PDB entry 8CPZ | electron microscopy, 2.90 A resolution | chains B and C of the 5 polymer chains in the assembly

[Chain B (and C)]
Protein: TcdA1
Organism: Photorhabdus luminescens
Notes: chain C of this document is another copy of the same molecule, construct and numbering; everything in this record applies to it too
UniProt: Q9RN43 (Q9RN43_PHOLU); residue numbers follow UniProt; this construct covers 1-2516
Chain sequence (2535 residues; each row starts with the number of its first residue; numbers below 1 keep their minus sign (Met-18 is residue -18)):
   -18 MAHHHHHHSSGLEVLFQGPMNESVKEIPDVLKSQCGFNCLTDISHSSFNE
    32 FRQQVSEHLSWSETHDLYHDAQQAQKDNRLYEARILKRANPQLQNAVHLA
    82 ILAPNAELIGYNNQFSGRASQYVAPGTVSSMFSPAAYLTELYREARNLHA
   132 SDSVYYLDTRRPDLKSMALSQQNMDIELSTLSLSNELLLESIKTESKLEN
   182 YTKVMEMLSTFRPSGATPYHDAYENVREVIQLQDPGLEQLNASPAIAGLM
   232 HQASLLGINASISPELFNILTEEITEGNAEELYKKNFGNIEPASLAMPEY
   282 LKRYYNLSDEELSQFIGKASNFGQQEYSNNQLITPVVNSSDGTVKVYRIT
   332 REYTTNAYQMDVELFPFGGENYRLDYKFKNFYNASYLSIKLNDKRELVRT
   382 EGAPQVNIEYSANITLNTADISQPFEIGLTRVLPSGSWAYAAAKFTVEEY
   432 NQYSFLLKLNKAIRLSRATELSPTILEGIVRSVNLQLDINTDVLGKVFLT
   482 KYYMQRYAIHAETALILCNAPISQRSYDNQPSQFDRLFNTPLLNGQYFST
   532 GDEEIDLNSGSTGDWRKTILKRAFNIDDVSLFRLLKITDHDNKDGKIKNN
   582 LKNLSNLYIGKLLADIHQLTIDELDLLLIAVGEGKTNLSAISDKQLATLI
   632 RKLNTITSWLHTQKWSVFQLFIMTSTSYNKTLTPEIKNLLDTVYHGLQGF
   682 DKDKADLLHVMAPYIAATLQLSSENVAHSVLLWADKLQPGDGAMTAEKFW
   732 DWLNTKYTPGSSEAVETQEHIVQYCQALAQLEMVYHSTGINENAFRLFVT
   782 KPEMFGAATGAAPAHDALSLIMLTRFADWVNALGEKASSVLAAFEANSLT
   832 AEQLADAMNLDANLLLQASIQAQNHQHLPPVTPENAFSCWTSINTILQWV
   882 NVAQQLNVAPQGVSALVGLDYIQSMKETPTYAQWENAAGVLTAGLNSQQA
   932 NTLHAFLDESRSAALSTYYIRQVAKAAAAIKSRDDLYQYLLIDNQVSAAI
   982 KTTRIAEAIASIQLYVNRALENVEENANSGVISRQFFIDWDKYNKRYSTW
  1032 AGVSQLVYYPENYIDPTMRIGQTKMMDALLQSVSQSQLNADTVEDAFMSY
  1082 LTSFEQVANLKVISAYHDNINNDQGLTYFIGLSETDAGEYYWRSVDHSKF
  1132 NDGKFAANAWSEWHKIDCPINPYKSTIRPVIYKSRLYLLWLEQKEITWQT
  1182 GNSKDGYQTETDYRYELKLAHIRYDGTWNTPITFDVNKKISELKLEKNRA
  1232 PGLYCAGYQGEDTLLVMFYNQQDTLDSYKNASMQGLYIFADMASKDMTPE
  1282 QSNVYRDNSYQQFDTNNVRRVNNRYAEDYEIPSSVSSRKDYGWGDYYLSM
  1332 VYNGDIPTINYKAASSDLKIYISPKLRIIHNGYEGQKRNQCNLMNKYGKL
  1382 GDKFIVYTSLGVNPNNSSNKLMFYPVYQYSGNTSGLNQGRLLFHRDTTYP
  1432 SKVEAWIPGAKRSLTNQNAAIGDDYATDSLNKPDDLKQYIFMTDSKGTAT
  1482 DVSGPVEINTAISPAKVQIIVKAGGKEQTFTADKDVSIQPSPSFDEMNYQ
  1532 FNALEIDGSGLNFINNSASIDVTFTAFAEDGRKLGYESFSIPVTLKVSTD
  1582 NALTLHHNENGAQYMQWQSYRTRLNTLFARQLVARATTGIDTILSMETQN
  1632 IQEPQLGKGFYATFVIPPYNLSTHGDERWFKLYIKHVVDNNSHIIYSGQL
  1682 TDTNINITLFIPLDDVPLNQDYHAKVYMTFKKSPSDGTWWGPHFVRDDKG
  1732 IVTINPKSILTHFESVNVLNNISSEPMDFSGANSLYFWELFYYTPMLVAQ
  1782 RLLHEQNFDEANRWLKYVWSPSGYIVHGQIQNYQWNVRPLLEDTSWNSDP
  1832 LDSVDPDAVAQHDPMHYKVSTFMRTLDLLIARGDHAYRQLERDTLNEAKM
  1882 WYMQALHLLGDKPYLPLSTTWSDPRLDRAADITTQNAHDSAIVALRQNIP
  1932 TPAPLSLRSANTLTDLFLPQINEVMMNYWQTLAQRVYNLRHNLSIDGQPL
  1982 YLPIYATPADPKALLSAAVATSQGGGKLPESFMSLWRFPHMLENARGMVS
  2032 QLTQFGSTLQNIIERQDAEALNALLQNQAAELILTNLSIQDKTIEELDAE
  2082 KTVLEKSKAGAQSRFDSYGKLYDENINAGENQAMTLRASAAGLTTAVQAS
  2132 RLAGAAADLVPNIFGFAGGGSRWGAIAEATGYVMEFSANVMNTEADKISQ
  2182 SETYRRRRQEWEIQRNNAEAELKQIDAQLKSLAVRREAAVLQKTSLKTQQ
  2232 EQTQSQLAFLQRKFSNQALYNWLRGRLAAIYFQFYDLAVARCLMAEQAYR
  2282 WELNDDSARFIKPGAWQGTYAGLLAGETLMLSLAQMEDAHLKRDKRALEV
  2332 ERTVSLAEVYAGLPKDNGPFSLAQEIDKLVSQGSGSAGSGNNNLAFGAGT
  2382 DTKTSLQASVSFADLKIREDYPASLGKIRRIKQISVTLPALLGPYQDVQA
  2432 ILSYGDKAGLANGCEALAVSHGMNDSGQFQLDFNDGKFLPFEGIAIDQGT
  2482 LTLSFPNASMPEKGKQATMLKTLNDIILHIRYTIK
Unresolved in the structure: -18 to 90, 1182-1187, 1309-1580, 1918-1943
Differences from the reference sequence: initiating methionine (-18); expression tag (-17 to 0); engineered mutation Trp1179 (Lys in Q9RN43)

[Interface between chain B and chain C]
Pairs across the interface - 330 pairs, chain B then chain C:
  Glu158(B) - Arg1873(C)
  Pro279(B) - Tyr1895(C)  hydrophobic
  Glu280(B) - Tyr1895(C)
  Arg284(B) - Asp1892(C)
  Asp290(B) - Lys1893(C)  salt bridge
  Asp290(B) - Tyr1895(C)
  Leu293(B) - Tyr1895(C)  hydrophobic
  Ser294(B) - Leu1898(C)
  Ile297(B) - Tyr1895(C)
  Ser320(B) - Gln102(C)
  Ser320(B) - Pro1897(C)
  Ser320(B) - Ser1899(C)
  Ser320(B) - Thr1900(C)
  Ser320(B) - Thr1901(C)
  Asn510(B) - Gln153(C)  hydrogen bond
  Asn510(B) - Asp156(C)
  Asn510(B) - Ile157(C)
  Pro522(B) - His935(C)
  Asn525(B) - Tyr182(C)
  Asn525(B) - Glu916(C)  hydrogen bond
  Gly526(B) - Tyr182(C)
  Ser540(B) - Gln848(C)
  Ser540(B) - Gln892(C)  hydrogen bond (backbone-side chain)
  Gly541(B) - Gln848(C)  hydrogen bond (backbone-side chain)
  Gly541(B) - Gln892(C)
  Thr543(B) - Gln892(C)
  Thr549(B) - Gly920(C)
  Arg553(B) - Ala924(C)
  Asp558(B) - Ala890(C)
  Asp559(B) - Ala890(C)
  Val560(B) - Asp842(C)
  Val560(B) - Asn844(C)
  Val560(B) - Leu845(C)
  Phe563(B) - Asn844(C)
  Arg564(B) - Asp842(C)  salt bridge
  Asp603(B) - Asp842(C)
  Phe649(B) - Asn840(C)
  Asn660(B) - Ser820(C)  hydrogen bond
  Thr662(B) - Ser820(C)
  Thr662(B) - Ala824(C)
  Thr662(B) - Ser829(C)
  Thr662(B) - Gln834(C)
  Leu663(B) - Ala823(C)
  Thr664(B) - Ser820(C)
  Thr673(B) - Trp2253(C)  hydrogen bond
  Tyr695(B) - Ala2260(C)
  Ala698(B) - Asn2252(C)
  Ala698(B) - Trp2253(C)  hydrophobic
  Ala698(B) - Gly2256(C)
  Gln701(B) - Asn2252(C)
  Leu702(B) - Asn2252(C)  hydrogen bond (backbone-side chain)
  Ser703(B) - Arg2255(C)  hydrogen bond (backbone-side chain)
  Ser704(B) - Arg2255(C)
  Glu705(B) - Arg2255(C)  salt bridge
  Asn772(B) - Val2000(C)
  Val811(B) - Ala1998(C)
  Asn812(B) - Leu1996(C)
  Asn812(B) - Ala1998(C)
  Ala813(B) - Leu1996(C)
  Gly815(B) - Leu1996(C)
  Gly815(B) - Ala1998(C)
  Gln929(B) - Ile1985(C)
  Asp965(B) - Arg1971(C)  salt bridge
  Tyr968(B) - Lys1880(C)
  Tyr968(B) - Met1884(C)  hydrophobic
  Tyr968(B) - Arg1971(C)
  Gln969(B) - Met1884(C)
  Asp974(B) - Lys1880(C)  salt bridge
  Asp974(B) - Arg1971(C)  salt bridge
  Gln976(B) - Arg1971(C)
  Val977(B) - Arg1971(C)
  Ser978(B) - Arg1971(C)  hydrogen bond (backbone-backbone)
  Ser978(B) - His1972(C)
  Ile981(B) - Leu1970(C)
  Ile981(B) - Arg1971(C)
  Ile981(B) - Asn1973(C)
  Lys982(B) - Arg1873(C)
  Thr984(B) - Arg1873(C)
  Ala987(B) - Arg1873(C)
  Ala991(B) - Asn1877(C)
  Asn998(B) - Met1881(C)
  Asn998(B) - Gln1885(C)  hydrogen bond
  Arg999(B) - His1888(C)
  Leu1001(B) - Ser1803(C)
  Glu1002(B) - Pro1802(C)
  Glu1002(B) - Gln1885(C)  hydrogen bond
  Glu1002(B) - His1888(C)  salt bridge
  Glu1002(B) - Leu1889(C)
  Val1004(B) - His1888(C)
  Ser1010(B) - Ile1811(C)
  Ser1014(B) - Gly1809(C)  hydrogen bond (side chain-backbone)
  Asp1022(B) - Lys1797(C)  salt bridge
  Lys1026(B) - Met1881(C)
  Lys1026(B) - Trp1882(C)
  Lys1026(B) - Gln1885(C)  hydrogen bond
  Arg1027(B) - Arg1863(C)
  Arg1027(B) - Glu1878(C)  salt bridge
  Arg1027(B) - Trp1882(C)
  Lys1164(B) - Arg1611(C)
  Lys1164(B) - Val1614(C)
  Ser1165(B) - Val1614(C)
  Ser1165(B) - Ala1615(C)  hydrogen bond (side chain-backbone)
  Ser1165(B) - Thr1618(C)
  Arg1166(B) - Glu1086(C)  salt bridge
  Arg1166(B) - Val1614(C)
  Trp1179(B) - Gln1180(C)
  Thr1181(B) - Tyr1188(C)
  Glu1191(B) - Tyr1188(C)
  Arg1204(B) - Thr1083(C)
  Tyr1205(B) - Met1079(C)
  Tyr1205(B) - Leu1082(C)
  Tyr1205(B) - Thr1083(C)
  Tyr1205(B) - Glu1086(C)
  Tyr1205(B) - Ala1610(C)
  Tyr1205(B) - Val1614(C)
  Tyr1205(B) - Ala1617(C)  hydrophobic
  Asp1206(B) - Thr1083(C)  hydrogen bond (backbone-side chain)
  Asn1210(B) - Glu1115(C)  hydrogen bond (side chain-backbone)
  Thr1211(B) - Thr1116(C)  hydrogen bond
  Thr1211(B) - Asp1117(C)  hydrogen bond
  Pro1212(B) - Asp1117(C)
  Ile1213(B) - Asp1117(C)
  Ala1271(B) - Arg1611(C)  hydrogen bond (backbone-side chain)
  Asp1272(B) - Glu1115(C)
  Phe2013(B) - Leu2322(C)
  Phe2013(B) - Lys2323(C)
  Leu2016(B) - Asp2325(C)
  Leu2016(B) - Lys2326(C)
  Leu2016(B) - Arg2327(C)  hydrogen bond (backbone-side chain)
  Trp2017(B) - Leu2322(C)
  Met2022(B) - Leu2322(C)  hydrophobic
  Asn2025(B) - Glu2318(C)  hydrogen bond
  Met2029(B) - Ala2315(C)  hydrophobic
  Gln2032(B) - Met2311(C)
  Phe2036(B) - Glu2308(C)
  Phe2036(B) - Met2311(C)  hydrophobic
  Thr2039(B) - Glu2308(C)
  Ile2043(B) - Gln2041(C)
  Arg2046(B) - Glu2045(C)
  Leu2065(B) - Ala1994(C)  hydrophobic
  Leu2068(B) - Pro1992(C)  hydrophobic
  Ser2069(B) - Asp1991(C)
  Asp2072(B) - Pro1989(C)
  Gln2113(B) - Leu1061(C)
  Gln2113(B) - Gln1062(C)
  Leu2117(B) - Gln1062(C)
  Thr2126(B) - Arg1204(C)  hydrogen bond
  Thr2126(B) - Asp1206(C)
  Thr2126(B) - Thr1208(C)
  Ala2130(B) - Arg1204(C)
  Ala2130(B) - Trp1209(C)
  Ala2130(B) - Thr1211(C)
  Val2141(B) - Lys1175(C)
  Asn2143(B) - Ile1177(C)
  Ile2144(B) - Ile2144(C)  hydrophobic
  Phe2145(B) - Ile1177(C)  hydrophobic
  Phe2145(B) - Trp1179(C)  hydrophobic
  Phe2145(B) - Asp1193(C)
  Gly2146(B) - Trp1179(C)
  Phe2147(B) - Gly2146(C)
  Phe2147(B) - Phe2147(C)  hydrogen bond (backbone-backbone)
  Ala2148(B) - Phe2145(C)
  Ala2148(B) - Ala2148(C)  hydrophobic
  Gly2149(B) - Asn2143(C)
  Gly2149(B) - Ile2144(C)
  Gly2149(B) - Phe2145(C)  hydrogen bond (backbone-backbone)
  Gly2150(B) - Asn2143(C)
  Gly2151(B) - Asn2143(C)  hydrogen bond (backbone-backbone)
  Gly2151(B) - Ile2144(C)
  Ser2152(B) - Asn2143(C)  hydrogen bond (backbone-side chain)
  Trp2154(B) - Ala2138(C)
  Trp2154(B) - Val2141(C)
  Trp2154(B) - Pro2142(C)  hydrogen bond (side chain-backbone)
  Trp2154(B) - Asn2143(C)
  Ala2158(B) - Ser2131(C)  hydrogen bond (backbone-side chain)
  Ala2158(B) - Gly2135(C)
  Glu2159(B) - Arg2153(C)  salt bridge
  Thr2161(B) - Ser2131(C)
  Gly2162(B) - Ser2131(C)  hydrogen bond (backbone-side chain)
  Gly2162(B) - Arg2132(C)  hydrogen bond (backbone-side chain)
  Tyr2163(B) - Arg2132(C)
  Met2165(B) - Leu2124(C)  hydrophobic
  Glu2166(B) - Val2128(C)
  Glu2166(B) - Arg2132(C)
  Glu2166(B) - Phe2167(C)
  Ser2168(B) - Leu2124(C)
  Ala2169(B) - Leu2124(C)
  Met2172(B) - Leu2117(C)
  Met2172(B) - Ser2120(C)  hydrogen bond
  Met2172(B) - Ala2121(C)  hydrophobic
  Met2172(B) - Leu2124(C)  hydrophobic
  Asn2173(B) - Arg2118(C)
  Asn2173(B) - Thr2174(C)  hydrogen bond
  Glu2175(B) - Leu2117(C)
  Ala2176(B) - Ala2114(C)
  Ala2176(B) - Leu2117(C)
  Ala2176(B) - Arg2118(C)
  Asp2177(B) - Arg2118(C)  salt bridge
  Ile2179(B) - Gly2110(C)
  Ser2180(B) - Gln2181(C)  hydrogen bond
  Ser2180(B) - Tyr2185(C)
  Glu2183(B) - Asn2108(C)  hydrogen bond
  Glu2183(B) - Gly2110(C)
  Glu2183(B) - Glu2111(C)
  Arg2186(B) - Asn2108(C)
  Arg2187(B) - Leu2102(C)
  Arg2187(B) - Glu2105(C)
  Arg2187(B) - Asn2106(C)  hydrogen bond (side chain-backbone)
  Arg2187(B) - Asn2108(C)
  Arg2187(B) - Glu2111(C)  salt bridge
  Arg2187(B) - Arg2188(C)
  Arg2187(B) - Trp2192(C)
  Gln2190(B) - Leu2102(C)
  Glu2191(B) - Tyr2099(C)
  Ile2194(B) - Ser2098(C)
  Ile2194(B) - Tyr2099(C)
  Asn2198(B) - Arg2095(C)  hydrogen bond
  Ala2201(B) - Gly2091(C)
  Lys2204(B) - Lys2087(C)
  Gln2205(B) - Lys2087(C)
  Gln2205(B) - Ser2088(C)
  Ala2208(B) - Thr2083(C)
  Ala2208(B) - Val2084(C)
  Gln2209(B) - Val2084(C)
  Ser2212(B) - Glu2077(C)
  Ser2212(B) - Ala2080(C)
  Val2215(B) - Lys2073(C)
  Val2215(B) - Glu2077(C)
  Arg2216(B) - Glu2077(C)  salt bridge
  Glu2218(B) - Lys2073(C)  salt bridge
  Ala2219(B) - Lys2073(C)
  Leu2222(B) - Thr2066(C)
  Leu2222(B) - Ser2069(C)
  Leu2222(B) - Ile2070(C)  hydrophobic
  Leu2222(B) - Lys2073(C)
  Gln2223(B) - Ile2070(C)
  Ser2226(B) - Thr2066(C)
  Thr2229(B) - Glu2062(C)
  Gln2230(B) - Leu2063(C)
  Gln2231(B) - Lys1993(C)  hydrogen bond (side chain-backbone)
  Gln2231(B) - Leu1995(C)
  Gln2233(B) - Gln2059(C)  hydrogen bond (side chain-backbone)
  Gln2233(B) - Glu2062(C)  hydrogen bond
  Gln2233(B) - Leu2063(C)
  Gln2235(B) - Leu1995(C)  hydrogen bond (side chain-backbone)
  Gln2235(B) - Ser1997(C)  hydrogen bond
  Ser2236(B) - Gln2059(C)  hydrogen bond
  Gln2237(B) - Leu2052(C)
  Gln2237(B) - Leu2056(C)
  Gln2237(B) - Gln2059(C)
  Phe2240(B) - Asp2048(C)
  Phe2240(B) - Ala2051(C)  hydrophobic
  Phe2240(B) - Leu2052(C)  hydrophobic
  Gln2242(B) - Ala1999(C)
  Lys2244(B) - Asp2048(C)
  Phe2245(B) - Ile2044(C)  hydrophobic
  Phe2245(B) - Asp2048(C)
  Phe2245(B) - Thr2300(C)
  Phe2245(B) - Tyr2301(C)
  Phe2245(B) - Ala2302(C)  hydrophobic
  Ser2246(B) - Ile2044(C)
  Ser2246(B) - Asp2048(C)
  Tyr2251(B) - Gln2041(C)
  Trp2253(B) - Gln2298(C)
  Trp2253(B) - Tyr2301(C)  hydrophobic
  Trp2253(B) - Leu2304(C)
  Trp2253(B) - Leu2305(C)  hydrophobic
  Leu2254(B) - Leu2304(C)  hydrophobic
  Leu2254(B) - Leu2305(C)  hydrophobic
  Arg2257(B) - Ala2296(C)
  Arg2257(B) - Gln2298(C)
  Arg2257(B) - Leu2305(C)
  Arg2257(B) - Thr2309(C)  hydrogen bond
  Leu2258(B) - Leu2305(C)
  Leu2258(B) - Glu2308(C)
  Ile2261(B) - Thr2309(C)
  Gln2264(B) - Leu2312(C)
  Gln2264(B) - Gln2316(C)  hydrogen bond
  Phe2265(B) - Leu2312(C)
  Phe2265(B) - Ala2315(C)  hydrophobic
  Leu2268(B) - Leu2312(C)  hydrophobic
  Leu2268(B) - Ala2315(C)
  Leu2268(B) - Gln2316(C)
  Leu2268(B) - Asp2319(C)
  Arg2272(B) - Ala2315(C)
  Arg2272(B) - Glu2318(C)  salt bridge
  Met2275(B) - Leu2322(C)  hydrophobic
  Asp2382(B) - Pro2403(C)
  Asp2382(B) - Ala2404(C)  hydrogen bond (side chain-backbone)
  Asp2382(B) - Ser2405(C)  hydrogen bond (side chain-backbone)
  Tyr2426(B) - Thr2334(C)
  Tyr2426(B) - Ile2508(C)  hydrophobic
  Asp2428(B) - Glu2332(C)
  Asp2428(B) - Arg2333(C)
  Asp2428(B) - Thr2334(C)  hydrogen bond (side chain-backbone)
  Gln2430(B) - Asp2401(C)
  Gln2430(B) - Tyr2402(C)
  Ala2431(B) - Tyr2402(C)
  Ile2432(B) - Leu2329(C)  hydrophobic
  Ile2432(B) - Leu2406(C)  hydrophobic
  Ala2442(B) - Arg2327(C)
  Asn2443(B) - Asp2325(C)
  Asn2443(B) - Lys2326(C)
  Asn2443(B) - Arg2327(C)  hydrogen bond (backbone-backbone)
  Gly2444(B) - Lys2326(C)
  Gly2444(B) - Arg2327(C)
  Cys2445(B) - Arg2327(C)  hydrogen bond
  Ala2447(B) - Leu2329(C)
  Ala2449(B) - Glu2330(C)
  Ala2449(B) - Val2331(C)  hydrophobic
  Ala2449(B) - Tyr2402(C)
  Val2450(B) - Tyr2402(C)
  Ser2451(B) - Val2331(C)
  Ser2451(B) - Glu2332(C)  hydrogen bond (side chain-backbone)
  Gly2458(B) - Glu2330(C)
  Gln2459(B) - Glu2330(C)
  Phe2460(B) - Glu2330(C)  hydrogen bond (backbone-side chain)
  Phe2460(B) - Val2331(C)
  Phe2460(B) - Lys2413(C)
  Phe2460(B) - Phe2464(C)  hydrophobic
  Phe2460(B) - Arg2512(C)
  Gln2461(B) - Phe2464(C)
  Gln2461(B) - Asn2465(C)  hydrogen bond
  Lys2468(B) - Arg2327(C)
  Phe2469(B) - Arg2327(C)  hydrogen bond (backbone-side chain)
  Pro2487(B) - Pro2403(C)
  Asn2488(B) - Glu2400(C)
  Asn2488(B) - Asp2401(C)
  Lys2496(B) - Glu2400(C)  salt bridge
  Lys2496(B) - Asp2401(C)
Other interface residues (no listed pair), chain B (231 interface residues in all): Gly323, Gln527, Gly544, Lys552, Asn556, Phe652, Pro665, Pro694, Asn706, Glu773, Ala818, Ser819, Ala980, Thr983, Leu995, Ile1013, Ile1019, Tyr1028, Met1273, Ser2015, Asn2042, Glu2076, Ala2127, Leu2133, Ala2134, Ala2138, Pro2142, Arg2153, Gly2155, Lys2211, Glu2232, Ala2239, Leu2241, Leu2250, Ala2271, Thr2383, Ser2386, Leu2448
Other interface residues (no listed pair), chain C (223 interface residues in all): Ser819, Asp837, Val889, Pro891, Asn917, Val921, Leu926, Ser1080, Arg1195, Glu1197, Lys1199, Pro1212, His1588, Leu1613, Asn1793, Ile1806, Asp1874, Thr2002, Gln2004, Gln2047, Leu2055, Asn2067, Glu2076, Glu2081, Ile2107, Gln2113, Ala2127, Ala2134, Asp2139, Ala2249, Gln2264, Gly2295, Lys2397, Thr2418, Leu2462, Asp2463, Tyr2513

[Overview]
Chain B and chain C form an interface of 231 and 223 residues respectively; the contacts include 53 hydrogen
bonds and 17 salt bridges. Polar contacts include Asp290(B)-Lys1893(C), Arg564(B)-Asp842(C) and
Glu705(B)-Arg2255(C).
Both chains are TcdA1 (Photorhabdus luminescens). Entry 8CPZ (Photorhabdus luminescens TcdA1 prepore-to-pore
intermediate, K1179W mutant) was determined by electron microscopy together with 8CQ0 and 8CQ2 from the same
study.
